9L3O - chain A; structure by X-ray diffraction, 2.00 A resolution.

[Chain A]
Name: Glycoside hydrolase superfamily
Organism: Aspergillus oryzae RIB40
Reference sequence: I8IVP5 (I8IVP5_ASPO3); residues 18-569 here = UniProt positions 18-569
Amino-acid sequence (648 residues; each row starts with the number of its first residue; numbers below 1 keep their minus sign (Met-70 is residue -70)):
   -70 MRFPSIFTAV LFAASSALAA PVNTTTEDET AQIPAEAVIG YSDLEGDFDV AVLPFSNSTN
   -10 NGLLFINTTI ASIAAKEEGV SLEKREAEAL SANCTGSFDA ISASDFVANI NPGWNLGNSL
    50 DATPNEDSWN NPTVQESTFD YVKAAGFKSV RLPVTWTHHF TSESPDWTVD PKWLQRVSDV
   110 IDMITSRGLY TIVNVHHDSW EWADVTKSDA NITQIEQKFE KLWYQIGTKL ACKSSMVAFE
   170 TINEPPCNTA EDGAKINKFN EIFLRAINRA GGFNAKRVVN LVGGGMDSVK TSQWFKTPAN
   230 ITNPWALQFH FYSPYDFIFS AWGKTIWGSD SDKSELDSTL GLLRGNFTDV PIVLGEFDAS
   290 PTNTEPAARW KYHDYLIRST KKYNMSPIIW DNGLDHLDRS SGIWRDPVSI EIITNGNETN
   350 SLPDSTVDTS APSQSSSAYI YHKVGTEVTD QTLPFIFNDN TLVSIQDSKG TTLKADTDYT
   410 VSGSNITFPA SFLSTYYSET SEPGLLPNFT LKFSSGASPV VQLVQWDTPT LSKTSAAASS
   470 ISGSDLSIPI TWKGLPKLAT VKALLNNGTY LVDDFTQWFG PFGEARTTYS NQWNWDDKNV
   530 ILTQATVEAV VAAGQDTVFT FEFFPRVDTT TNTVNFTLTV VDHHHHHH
Unresolved in the structure: -70 to 19, 570-577
Differences from the reference sequence: initiating methionine (-70); expression tag (-69 to 17, 570-577)
Disulfide bonds: Cys23-Cys161
Covalently attached groups: N-acetylglucosamine (NAG) linked to Asn140, Asn229, Asn275, Asn414, Asn496, Asn564; alpha-D-mannopyranose (MAN) linked to Ser364; glycan linked to Asn437
Ligand contacts: beta-D-glucopyranose (BGC): Asn47, Trp58, Asn59

[Summary]
Ligands of chain A: beta-D-glucopyranose. Alpha-D-mannopyranose is covalently linked to Ser364.
N-acetylglucosamine is covalently linked to Asn140, Asn229, Asn275, Asn414, Asn496 and Asn564.
Chain A is Glycoside hydrolase superfamily (Aspergillus oryzae RIB40); the structure, Crystal structure of
endo-processive xyloglucanase Xeg5A from Aspergillus oryzae with XXLG, was determined by X-ray diffraction,
deposited together with 9L3D, 9L3J and 9L3P.
